2NAD - chains A and B; structure by X-ray diffraction, 2.05 A resolution.

# Chain A (and B)
Protein: NAD-dependent formate dehydrogenase
Organism: Pseudomonas sp
Notes: EC 1.2.1.2; chain B of this document is another copy of the same molecule, construct and numbering; everything in this record applies to it too
Reference sequence: P33160 (FDH_PSESR); numbering as in UniProt (aligned over 1-393)
Amino-acid sequence (393 residues; row label = number of the first residue in the row):
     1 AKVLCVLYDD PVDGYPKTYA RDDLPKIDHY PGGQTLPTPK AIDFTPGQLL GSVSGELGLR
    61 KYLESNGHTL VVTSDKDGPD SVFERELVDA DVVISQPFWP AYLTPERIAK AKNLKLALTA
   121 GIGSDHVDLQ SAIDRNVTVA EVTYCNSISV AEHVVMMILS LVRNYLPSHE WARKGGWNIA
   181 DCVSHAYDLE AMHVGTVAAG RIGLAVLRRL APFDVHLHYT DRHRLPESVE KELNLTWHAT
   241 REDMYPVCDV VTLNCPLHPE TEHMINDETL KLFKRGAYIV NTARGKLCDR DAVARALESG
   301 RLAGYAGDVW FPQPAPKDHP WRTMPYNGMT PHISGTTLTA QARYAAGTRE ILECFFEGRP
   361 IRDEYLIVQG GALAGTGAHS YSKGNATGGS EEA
Disordered / not traced: 392-393 (chain B: 384-393)
Residues lining bound ligands: NAD (nicotinamide-adenine-dinucleotide): Phe-98, Ile-122, Gly-123, Asp-125, Asn-146, Ser-147, Val-150, Val-197, Ala-198, Ala-199, Gly-200, Arg-201, Ile-202, Asp-221, Arg-222, His-223, Arg-241, Asn-254, Cys-255, Pro-256, His-258, Glu-260, Thr-261, Thr-282, Ala-283, Arg-284, Asp-308, Val-309, His-332, Ser-334, Gly-335, Thr-376, His-379, Ser-380, Tyr-381

# How chain A and chain B interact
Contacting residue pairs (185):
  Tyr-8(A) / Ile-179(B)  hydrophobic
  Tyr-8(A) / Ala-180(B)  hydrophobic
  Tyr-8(A) / Val-183(B)
  Asp-9(A) / Ala-180(B)
  Asp-10(A) / Ala-180(B)
  Pro-11(A) / Ala-180(B)
  Pro-11(A) / Asp-181(B)
  Val-12(A) / Asn-178(B)
  Val-12(A) / Asp-181(B)  hydrogen bond (backbone-side chain)
  Tyr-19(A) / Tyr-187(B)
  Tyr-19(A) / Arg-275(B)  hydrogen bond (backbone-side chain)
  Ala-20(A) / His-185(B)
  Ala-20(A) / Tyr-187(B)
  Ala-20(A) / Arg-275(B)  hydrogen bond (backbone-side chain)
  Ala-20(A) / Gly-276(B)
  Arg-21(A) / Tyr-187(B)
  Arg-21(A) / Met-192(B)
  Arg-21(A) / Asp-249(B)  salt bridge
  Arg-21(A) / Arg-275(B)  hydrogen bond (backbone-side chain)
  Arg-21(A) / Gly-276(B)
  Asp-22(A) / Arg-275(B)  salt bridge
  Leu-24(A) / Tyr-187(B)  hydrophobic
  Pro-25(A) / Glu-190(B)
  Pro-25(A) / Ala-191(B)
  Pro-25(A) / Met-192(B)  hydrophobic
  Lys-26(A) / Ala-191(B)
  Ile-27(A) / Ala-191(B)  hydrophobic
  Phe-98(A) / Trp-177(B)  hydrogen bond (backbone-side chain)
  Trp-99(A) / Trp-177(B)
  Ile-148(A) / Glu-190(B)
  Ser-149(A) / Arg-163(B)  hydrogen bond (backbone-side chain)
  Ser-149(A) / Asp-188(B)  hydrogen bond
  Glu-152(A) / Leu-159(B)
  Glu-152(A) / Arg-163(B)  salt bridge
  Glu-152(A) / Asp-188(B)
  Glu-152(A) / Leu-189(B)  hydrogen bond (side chain-backbone)
  Glu-152(A) / Glu-190(B)  hydrogen bond (side chain-backbone)
  His-153(A) / Arg-163(B)  hydrogen bond
  Val-155(A) / Phe-213(B)  hydrophobic
  Met-156(A) / Leu-159(B)
  Met-156(A) / Ser-160(B)
  Met-156(A) / Tyr-165(B)  hydrophobic
  Met-157(A) / Tyr-165(B)
  Leu-159(A) / Glu-152(B)
  Leu-159(A) / Met-156(B)
  Ser-160(A) / Met-156(B)
  Ser-160(A) / Tyr-165(B)
  Arg-163(A) / Ser-149(B)  hydrogen bond (side chain-backbone)
  Arg-163(A) / Glu-152(B)  salt bridge
  Arg-163(A) / His-153(B)  hydrogen bond
  Arg-163(A) / Ser-334(B)  hydrogen bond (side chain-backbone)
  Arg-163(A) / Thr-337(B)
  Tyr-165(A) / Met-156(B)  hydrophobic
  Tyr-165(A) / Met-157(B)
  Tyr-165(A) / Ser-160(B)
  Tyr-165(A) / Leu-166(B)
  Tyr-165(A) / Gly-328(B)  hydrogen bond (side chain-backbone)
  Tyr-165(A) / Thr-330(B)
  Leu-166(A) / Tyr-165(B)
  Leu-166(A) / Leu-166(B)  hydrophobic
  Leu-166(A) / His-169(B)
  Ser-168(A) / Thr-330(B)
  Ser-168(A) / Pro-331(B)
  Ser-168(A) / Ile-333(B)
  His-169(A) / Leu-166(B)
  His-169(A) / Asn-327(B)  hydrogen bond
  His-169(A) / Gly-328(B)
  His-169(A) / Met-329(B)
  His-169(A) / Thr-330(B)
  Glu-170(A) / Glu-170(B)
  Glu-170(A) / Arg-173(B)  salt bridge
  Ala-172(A) / Arg-322(B)  hydrogen bond (backbone-side chain)
  Ala-172(A) / Met-329(B)
  Arg-173(A) / Glu-170(B)  salt bridge
  Arg-173(A) / Arg-173(B)
  Arg-173(A) / Arg-322(B)
  Gly-175(A) / Lys-317(B)
  Gly-175(A) / Arg-322(B)
  Gly-176(A) / Arg-322(B)  hydrogen bond (backbone-side chain)
  Trp-177(A) / Phe-98(B)  hydrogen bond (side chain-backbone)
  Trp-177(A) / Trp-99(B)
  Trp-177(A) / Trp-310(B)
  Trp-177(A) / Gln-313(B)
  Trp-177(A) / Pro-314(B)  hydrophobic
  Trp-177(A) / Ala-315(B)
  Trp-177(A) / Pro-331(B)
  Trp-177(A) / His-332(B)
  Asn-178(A) / Val-12(B)
  Ile-179(A) / Tyr-8(B)  hydrophobic
  Ile-179(A) / Pro-331(B)  hydrophobic
  Ile-179(A) / His-332(B)
  Ile-179(A) / Thr-336(B)
  Ala-180(A) / Tyr-8(B)  hydrophobic
  Ala-180(A) / Asp-9(B)
  Ala-180(A) / Asp-10(B)
  Ala-180(A) / Pro-11(B)
  Asp-181(A) / Pro-11(B)
  Asp-181(A) / Val-12(B)  hydrogen bond (side chain-backbone)
  Cys-182(A) / Ile-333(B)  hydrophobic
  Val-183(A) / Tyr-8(B)
  Val-183(A) / Ile-333(B)  hydrophobic
  Val-183(A) / Thr-336(B)
  Val-183(A) / Leu-338(B)
  Val-183(A) / Gln-341(B)
  Ser-184(A) / Leu-338(B)
  His-185(A) / Ala-20(B)
  Ala-186(A) / Thr-337(B)
  Ala-186(A) / Leu-338(B)  hydrogen bond (backbone-backbone)
  Tyr-187(A) / Ala-20(B)
  Tyr-187(A) / Arg-21(B)
  Tyr-187(A) / Leu-24(B)  hydrophobic
  Tyr-187(A) / Thr-337(B)
  Tyr-187(A) / Leu-338(B)
  Tyr-187(A) / Thr-339(B)
  Asp-188(A) / Ser-149(B)  hydrogen bond
  Asp-188(A) / Glu-152(B)
  Asp-188(A) / Thr-337(B)  hydrogen bond
  Asp-188(A) / Thr-339(B)  hydrogen bond (backbone-side chain)
  Asp-188(A) / Arg-343(B)  salt bridge
  Leu-189(A) / Glu-152(B)  hydrogen bond (backbone-side chain)
  Glu-190(A) / Pro-25(B)
  Glu-190(A) / Ile-27(B)
  Glu-190(A) / Ile-148(B)
  Glu-190(A) / Glu-152(B)  hydrogen bond (backbone-side chain)
  Ala-191(A) / Pro-25(B)
  Ala-191(A) / Lys-26(B)
  Ala-191(A) / Ile-27(B)  hydrophobic
  Met-192(A) / Arg-21(B)
  Met-192(A) / Pro-25(B)  hydrophobic
  Arg-208(A) / Pro-212(B)
  Arg-209(A) / Pro-212(B)  hydrogen bond (side chain-backbone)
  Arg-209(A) / Phe-213(B)
  Pro-212(A) / Arg-208(B)
  Pro-212(A) / Arg-209(B)
  Pro-212(A) / Pro-212(B)  hydrophobic
  Phe-213(A) / Arg-209(B)
  Asp-249(A) / Arg-21(B)  salt bridge
  Lys-274(A) / Asp-23(B)  salt bridge
  Arg-275(A) / Tyr-19(B)  hydrogen bond (side chain-backbone)
  Arg-275(A) / Ala-20(B)  hydrogen bond (side chain-backbone)
  Arg-275(A) / Arg-21(B)
  Arg-275(A) / Asp-22(B)  salt bridge
  Gly-276(A) / Ala-20(B)
  Gly-276(A) / Arg-21(B)
  Trp-310(A) / Trp-177(B)
  Gln-313(A) / Trp-177(B)
  Pro-314(A) / Trp-177(B)  hydrophobic
  Ala-315(A) / Trp-177(B)
  Lys-317(A) / Gly-175(B)
  Arg-322(A) / Trp-171(B)
  Arg-322(A) / Ala-172(B)  hydrogen bond (side chain-backbone)
  Arg-322(A) / Arg-173(B)
  Arg-322(A) / Gly-175(B)
  Arg-322(A) / Gly-176(B)  hydrogen bond (side chain-backbone)
  Asn-327(A) / His-169(B)
  Gly-328(A) / Tyr-165(B)  hydrogen bond (backbone-side chain)
  Met-329(A) / His-169(B)
  Met-329(A) / Ala-172(B)
  Thr-330(A) / Tyr-165(B)
  Thr-330(A) / Ser-168(B)
  Thr-330(A) / Ala-172(B)
  Pro-331(A) / Ser-168(B)
  Pro-331(A) / Ala-172(B)
  Pro-331(A) / Trp-177(B)
  Pro-331(A) / Ile-179(B)  hydrophobic
  His-332(A) / Trp-177(B)
  His-332(A) / Ile-179(B)
  Ile-333(A) / Ser-168(B)
  Ile-333(A) / Cys-182(B)  hydrophobic
  Ile-333(A) / Val-183(B)  hydrophobic
  Ser-334(A) / Arg-163(B)  hydrogen bond (backbone-side chain)
  Thr-336(A) / Ile-179(B)
  Thr-336(A) / Val-183(B)
  Thr-337(A) / Arg-163(B)
  Thr-337(A) / Ala-186(B)
  Thr-337(A) / Tyr-187(B)
  Thr-337(A) / Asp-188(B)  hydrogen bond
  Leu-338(A) / Val-183(B)
  Leu-338(A) / Ser-184(B)
  Leu-338(A) / Ala-186(B)  hydrogen bond (backbone-backbone)
  Leu-338(A) / Tyr-187(B)
  Thr-339(A) / Tyr-187(B)
  Thr-339(A) / Asp-188(B)  hydrogen bond (side chain-backbone)
  Gln-341(A) / Val-183(B)
  Arg-343(A) / Asp-188(B)  salt bridge
Other interface residues (no listed pair), chain A (86 interface residues in all): Asp-13, Pro-16, Leu-49, Ser-52, Trp-171, Tyr-278, Ala-303, Thr-323
Other interface residues (no listed pair), chain B (89 interface residues in all): Asp-13, Leu-49, Ser-52, Val-155, Lys-174, Lys-274, Tyr-278, Ala-303, Ala-306, Thr-323, Ala-340

# In short
The interface between chain A and chain B involves 86 residues on one side and 89 on the other; the contacts
include 35 hydrogen bonds and 11 salt bridges. Among the polar pairs are Arg-21(A)/Asp-249(B),
Asp-22(A)/Arg-275(B) and Glu-152(A)/Arg-163(B). Bound to chain A: NAD.
Chain A and chain B are both NAD-dependent formate dehydrogenase (Pseudomonas sp); the structure, High
resolution structures of holo and apo formate dehydrogenase, was determined by X-ray diffraction, deposited
together with 2NAC.
